3QG5 - chains B and D of the 4 polymer chains in the assembly; structure by X-ray diffraction, 3.40 A resolution.

# Chain B
Protein: rad50
Source organism: Thermotoga maritima
Notes: fragment: nucleotide binding domain, and 686-852
UniProtKB: Q9X1X1 (RAD50_THEMA); residue numbers follow UniProt; this construct covers 1-190, 686-852
Amino-acid sequence (365 residues; row label = number of the first residue in the row; note: 487 numbers in that range are skipped by the numbering (no residue carries them; nothing is unmodelled there)):
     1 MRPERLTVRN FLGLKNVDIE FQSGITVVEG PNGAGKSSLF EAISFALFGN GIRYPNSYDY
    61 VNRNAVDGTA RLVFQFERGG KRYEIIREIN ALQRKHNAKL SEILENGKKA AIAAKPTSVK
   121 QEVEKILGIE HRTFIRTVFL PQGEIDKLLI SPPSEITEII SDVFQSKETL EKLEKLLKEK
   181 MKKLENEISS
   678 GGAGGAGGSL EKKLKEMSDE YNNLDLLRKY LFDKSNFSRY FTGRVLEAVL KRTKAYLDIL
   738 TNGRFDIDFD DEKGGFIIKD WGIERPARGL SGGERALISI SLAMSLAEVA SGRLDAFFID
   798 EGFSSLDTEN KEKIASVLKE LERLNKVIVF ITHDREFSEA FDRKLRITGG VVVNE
Disordered / not traced: 188-190, 678-688, 851-852
Sequence notes: linker (678-685)
Modified positions: Mse1, Mse181, Mse694, Mse781 (selenomethionine; parent Met)
Curated features (UniProtKB/Swiss-Prot):
  - binding site (ATP): N32, G33, A34, G35, K36, S37, S38, R53, Y54, D59, V61, R63
  - binding site (Mg(2+)): S37, Q142, D797
  - mutagenesis: R94 (R94E: Decreased DNA-binding), K95 (K95E: Decreased DNA-binding), K115 (K115E: Strongly decreased DNA-binding), K175 (K175E: Decreased DNA-binding), K182 (K182E: Decreased DNA-binding)

# Chain D
Protein: Mre11
Source organism: Thermotoga maritima
UniProtKB: Q9X1X0 (Q9X1X0_THEMA); residues 8-385 here = UniProt positions 8-385
Amino-acid sequence (379 residues; each row starts with the number of its first residue):
     7 MKILHTSDWH LGVTSWTSSR PVDRREELKK ALDKVVEEAE KREVDLILLT GDLLHSRNNP
    67 SVVALHDLLD YLKRMMRTAP VVVLPGNHDW KGLKLFGNFV TSISSDITFV MSFEPVDVEA
   127 KRGQKVRILP FPYPDESEAL RKNEGDFRFF LESRLNKLYE EALKKEDFAI FMGHFTVEGL
   187 AGYAGIEQGR EIIINRALIP SVVDYAALGH IHSFREIQKQ PLTIYPGSLI RIDFGEEADE
   247 KGAVFVELKR GEPPRYERID ASPLPLKTLY YKKIDTSALK SIRDFCRNFP GYVRVVYEED
   307 SGILPDLMGE IDNLVKIERK SRREIEEVLR ESPEEFKEEL DKLDYFELFK EYLKKREENH
   367 EKLLKILDEL LDEVKKSEA
Disordered / not traced: 190-195, 337-343
Sequence notes: initiating methionine (7)
Modified positions: Mse7, Mse81, Mse82, Mse117, Mse178, Mse314 (selenomethionine; parent Met)
Curated features (UniProtKB/Swiss-Prot):
  - active site: H94 (Proton donor)
  - binding site (Mn(2+)): D14, H16, D58, H180, H216, H218
  - mutagenesis: H180 (H180S: Decreased endonuclease activity; when associated with S-216), H216 (H216S: Decreased endonuclease activity; when associated with S-180)
From the paper describing this entry:
  - mutagenesis - F291S: increased catalytic activity on ATP
  - self-association interface (contacts with another copy of this molecule): S110

# How chain B and chain D interact
Residue-residue contacts (73; chain B residue first):
  L127(B) - K348(D)
  G128(B) - K348(D)  hydrogen bond (backbone-side chain)
  F164(B) - L349(D)
  F164(B) - Y351(D)
  Q165(B) - Y351(D)
  Q165(B) - F352(D)
  L170(B) - Y351(D)  hydrophobic
  L177(B) - L376(D)  hydrophobic
  K180(B) - L376(D)
  N700(B) - K368(D)
  N700(B) - L369(D)
  L701(B) - I372(D)  hydrophobic
  L703(B) - E363(D)
  L703(B) - L369(D)  hydrophobic
  L704(B) - L359(D)  hydrophobic
  L704(B) - L369(D)  hydrophobic
  L704(B) - I372(D)  hydrophobic
  L704(B) - L373(D)  hydrophobic
  Y707(B) - R362(D)
  Y707(B) - E363(D)  hydrogen bond
  L708(B) - F355(D)  hydrophobic
  N713(B) - Y358(D)  hydrogen bond
  N713(B) - R362(D)
  F714(B) - Y351(D)
  F714(B) - L354(D)
  F714(B) - F355(D)
  F714(B) - Y358(D)  hydrophobic
  Y717(B) - L354(D)  hydrophobic
  Y717(B) - E357(D)
  F718(B) - L354(D)  hydrophobic
  R721(B) - D347(D)
  R721(B) - K348(D)
  R721(B) - L349(D)
  R729(B) - E344(D)  hydrogen bond (side chain-backbone)
  R729(B) - L346(D)
  I736(B) - R328(D)
  N739(B) - E304(D)
  N739(B) - R328(D)  hydrogen bond
  N739(B) - E332(D)
  R741(B) - Y276(D)
  R741(B) - Y277(D)
  R741(B) - S283(D)  hydrogen bond
  R741(B) - A284(D)
  D757(B) - S287(D)  hydrogen bond
  W758(B) - L275(D)
  W758(B) - Y276(D)
  W758(B) - Y277(D)  hydrogen bond
  W758(B) - S287(D)  hydrogen bond
  W758(B) - F291(D)
  I760(B) - D290(D)
  I760(B) - F291(D)  hydrophobic
  R762(B) - T282(D)
  R762(B) - S283(D)  hydrogen bond
  R762(B) - K286(D)
  L767(B) - S283(D)
  S768(B) - D281(D)  hydrogen bond
  S768(B) - S283(D)
  E771(B) - D281(D)
  E771(B) - S283(D)  hydrogen bond
  E785(B) - L346(D)
  V786(B) - L346(D)  hydrophobic
  V786(B) - D347(D)
  V786(B) - K348(D)
  A787(B) - K348(D)
  S788(B) - K348(D)
  G789(B) - L346(D)
  G789(B) - K348(D)
  K810(B) - K279(D)
  S813(B) - K278(D)
  E817(B) - K278(D)
  E817(B) - R328(D)  salt bridge
  R820(B) - R328(D)
  R820(B) - E332(D)  salt bridge
Interface residues without a listed pair, chain B (47 interface residues in all): I129, T169, K172, L176, F742, G766, S782, R790, V814
Interface residues without a listed pair, chain D (40 interface residues in all): T274, I331, E345, E379, E384

# Overview
47 residues of chain B face 40 of chain D across their interface, with 12 hydrogen bonds and 2 salt bridges.
Polar contacts include E817(B)-R328(D), R820(B)-E332(D) and G128(B)-K348(D). The paper reports that F291S of
chain D increases catalytic activity on ATP; a self-association interface involving S110(D).
Chain B is rad50 and chain D is Mre11, both from Thermotoga maritima; the structure, The Mre11:Rad50 complex
forms an ATP dependent molecular clamp in DNA double-strand break repair, was determined by X-ray diffraction
(same publication as 3QF7).
